PDB entry 9DH0 | electron microscopy, 2.38 A resolution | chains B and F of the 6 polymer chains in the assembly

[Chain B (and F)]
Protein: UDP-glucose 6-dehydrogenase
Organism: Homo sapiens
Notes: EC 1.1.1.22; chain F of this document is another copy of the same molecule, construct and numbering; everything in this record applies to it too
UniProt: O60701 (UGDH_HUMAN); residue numbers follow UniProt; this construct covers 1-494
Amino-acid sequence (494 residues; numbered 1 to 494; the number before each row is that of its first residue):
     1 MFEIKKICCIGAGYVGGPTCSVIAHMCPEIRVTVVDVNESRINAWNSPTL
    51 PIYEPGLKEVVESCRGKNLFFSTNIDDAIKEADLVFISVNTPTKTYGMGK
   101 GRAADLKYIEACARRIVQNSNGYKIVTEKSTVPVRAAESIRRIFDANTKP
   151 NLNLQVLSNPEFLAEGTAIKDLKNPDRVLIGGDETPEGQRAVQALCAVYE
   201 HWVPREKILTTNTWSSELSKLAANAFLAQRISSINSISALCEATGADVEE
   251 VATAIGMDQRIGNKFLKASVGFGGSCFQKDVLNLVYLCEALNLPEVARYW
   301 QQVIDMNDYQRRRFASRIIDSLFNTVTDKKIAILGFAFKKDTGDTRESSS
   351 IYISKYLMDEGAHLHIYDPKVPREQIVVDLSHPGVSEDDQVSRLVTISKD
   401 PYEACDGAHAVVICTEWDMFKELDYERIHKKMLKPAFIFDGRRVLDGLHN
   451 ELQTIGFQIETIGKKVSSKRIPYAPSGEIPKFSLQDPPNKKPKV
Not modelled in the structure: 1, 382-389, 466-494 (chain F: 1, 382-388, 466-494)
Small-molecule neighbours: Uridine-diphosphate-4-keto-D-xylose (A1BCU; (2R,3R,4R)-3,4-dihydroxy-5-oxooxan-2-yl [(2R,3S,4R,5R)-5-(2,4-dioxo-3,4-dihydropyrimidin-1(2H)-yl)-3,4-dihydroxyoxolan-2-yl]methyl dihydrogen diphosphate (non-preferred name)): T131, E161, F162, L163, A164, E165, K220, N224, L227, I231, F265, L266, K267, S269, G271, F272, G273, C276, F277, F338, K339, E416, R442
Reported in the primary citation:
  - binding site for Uridine-diphosphate-4-keto-D-xylose: E161, K220, N224

[How chain B and chain F interact]
Contacting residue pairs - 29 pairs, chain B then chain F:
  S316(B) - M98(F)  hydrogen bond
  I319(B) - M98(F)  hydrophobic
  D320(B) - M98(F)
  S321(B) - R142(F)  hydrogen bond (backbone-side chain)
  F323(B) - L106(F)
  F323(B) - E110(F)
  F323(B) - R142(F)
  N324(B) - K94(F)  hydrogen bond (backbone-side chain)
  N324(B) - M98(F)
  N324(B) - A103(F)
  N324(B) - Y286(F)
  T325(B) - D105(F)  hydrogen bond
  T325(B) - K107(F)
  T325(B) - E110(F)
  T327(B) - Y96(F)  hydrogen bond
  K329(B) - E110(F)  salt bridge
  D359(B) - Y96(F)
  D359(B) - G97(F)
  E360(B) - K94(F)  salt bridge
  E360(B) - Y96(F)
  E360(B) - G97(F)
  E360(B) - M98(F)  hydrogen bond (side chain-backbone)
  G361(B) - Y96(F)
  H409(B) - R114(F)
  K434(B) - R114(F)  hydrogen bond (backbone-side chain)
  K434(B) - A146(F)
  K434(B) - N147(F)  hydrogen bond (backbone-side chain)
  P435(B) - A146(F)
  F437(B) - R142(F)
Other interface residues (no listed pair), chain B (17 interface residues in all): L433
Other interface residues (no listed pair), chain F (15 interface residues in all): I143

[Summary]
The interface between chain B and chain F involves 17 residues on one side and 15 on the other; the contacts
include 8 hydrogen bonds and 2 salt bridges. Polar pairs include K329(B)-E110(F), E360(B)-K94(F) and
S316(B)-M98(F). Bound to chain B: Uridine-diphosphate-4-keto-D-xylose. From the paper: a binding site for
Uridine-diphosphate-4-keto-D-xylose at E161(B), K220(B) and N224(B).
Chain B and chain F are both UDP-glucose 6-dehydrogenase (Homo sapiens); the structure, The Cryo-EM structure
of recombinantly expressed hUGDH in complex with UDP-4-keto-xylose, was determined by electron microscopy,
deposited together with 9DGZ.
